Entry 9GS2 (electron microscopy, 3.46 A resolution); this record covers chains A and B of the 8 polymer chains in the assembly.

Chain A (and B):
Molecule: Mitochondrial chaperone BCS1
Organism: Saccharomyces cerevisiae
Notes: chain B of this document is another copy of the same molecule, construct and numbering; everything in this record applies to it too
UniProtKB: P32839 (BCS1_YEAST); residue numbers follow UniProt; this construct covers 1-456
Sequence (480 residues; row label = number of the first residue in the row; numbers below 1 keep their minus sign (Met-23 is residue -23)):
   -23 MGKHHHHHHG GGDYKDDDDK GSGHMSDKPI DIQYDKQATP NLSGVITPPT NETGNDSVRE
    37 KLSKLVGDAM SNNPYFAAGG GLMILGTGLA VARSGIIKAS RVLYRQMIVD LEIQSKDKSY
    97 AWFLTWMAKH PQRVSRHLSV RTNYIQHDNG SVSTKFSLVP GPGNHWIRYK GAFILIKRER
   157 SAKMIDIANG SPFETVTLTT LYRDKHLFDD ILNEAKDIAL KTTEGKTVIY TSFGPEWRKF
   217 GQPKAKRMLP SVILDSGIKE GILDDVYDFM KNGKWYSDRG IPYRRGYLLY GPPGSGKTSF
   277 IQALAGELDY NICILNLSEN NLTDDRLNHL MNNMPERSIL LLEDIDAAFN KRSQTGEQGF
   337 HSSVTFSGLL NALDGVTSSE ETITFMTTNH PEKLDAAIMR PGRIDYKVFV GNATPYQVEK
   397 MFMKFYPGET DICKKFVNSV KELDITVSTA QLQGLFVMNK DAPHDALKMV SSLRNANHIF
Not modelled in the structure: -23 to 74
Construct notes: initiating methionine (-23); expression tag (-22 to 0)
What the authors report for this chain:
  - mutagenesis - E212A, D300A, R302A: abolished growth in response to respiratory conditions
  - mutagenesis - R214A, D301A: decreased growth in response to respiratory conditions
  - mutagenesis - R69A, R69E: abolished growth

How chain A and chain B interact:
Residue-residue contacts - 85 pairs, chain A then chain B:
  Arg81(A) with Arg112(B); His113(B)
  Gln82(A) with Arg112(B), hydrogen bond (backbone-side chain)
  Ile84(A) with Arg112(B)
  Val85(A) with Arg112(B)
  Asp86(A) with Arg112(B), hydrogen bond (backbone-backbone); His113(B), salt bridge; Leu114(B), hydrogen bond (backbone-backbone)
  Leu87(A) with Leu114(B); Val116(B), hydrophobic
  Glu88(A) with Leu114(B), hydrogen bond (backbone-backbone); Ser115(B); Val116(B); Pro138(B); Arg156(B), salt bridge
  Ile89(A) with Val116(B), hydrophobic
  Gln90(A) with Ser115(B); Arg156(B)
  Lys92(A) with Gly166(B), hydrogen bond (side chain-backbone)
  Asp93(A) with Val116(B); Arg117(B); Thr118(B)
  Lys94(A) with Tyr120(B)
  Ser95(A) with Thr118(B), hydrogen bond
  Trp98(A) with Tyr120(B), hydrophobic; Thr130(B)
  Met160(A) with Ser157(B); Ala158(B); Lys159(B); Met160(B)
  Ile161(A) with Ile161(B)
  Asp162(A) with Gly166(B)
  Phe169(A) with Ile161(B), hydrophobic; Gly166(B); Pro168(B)
  Tyr178(A) with Arg112(B)
  His182(A) with Leu114(B)
  Phe184(A) with Val116(B), hydrophobic
  Leu188(A) with Phe132(B)
  Lys192(A) with Thr130(B); Phe132(B)
  Thr198(A) with Gly126(B)
  Thr199(A) with Gly126(B); Ser127(B); Val128(B)
  Gly201(A) with Asn125(B); Gly126(B); Ser127(B)
  Lys202(A) with Asn125(B), hydrogen bond (backbone-backbone)
  Thr203(A) with Asn125(B)
  Val204(A) with Asp124(B); Asn125(B)
  Tyr206(A) with Asp124(B), hydrogen bond
  Lys215(A) with Asp124(B)
  Asp244(A) with Lys436(B), salt bridge
  Trp251(A) with Val433(B), hydrophobic; Lys436(B), hydrogen bond (side chain-backbone); Asp437(B), hydrogen bond
  Tyr252(A) with Lys436(B)
  Arg255(A) with Ser227(B); Lys400(B), hydrogen bond (backbone-side chain); Phe401(B)
  Gly256(A) with Arg223(B)
  Ile257(A) with Phe401(B), hydrophobic; Gln429(B)
  Arg261(A) with Lys436(B)
  Asp285(A) with Asn125(B), hydrogen bond
  Asn287(A) with Asn125(B)
  Asn304(A) with Phe216(B)
  His305(A) with Arg214(B); Phe216(B)
  Asn308(A) with Phe216(B); Gly217(B); Gln218(B)
  Val352(A) with Phe216(B)
  Ser354(A) with Gln218(B)
  Glu356(A) with Gln218(B), hydrogen bond
  Ala372(A) with His454(B)
  Met375(A) with His454(B); Ile455(B)
  Arg376(A) with Asn453(B), hydrogen bond (side chain-backbone); Phe456(B)
  Pro377(A) with Gly430(B); Val433(B), hydrophobic; Phe456(B)
Also at the interface, not in a pair above, chain A (59 interface residues in all): Lys159, Asn189, Ala195, Pro219, Asn248, Asn309, Met310, Thr353, Ala373
Also at the interface, not in a pair above, chain B (54 interface residues in all): Gln122, Lys131, Leu134, Trp142, Asn165, Ser167, Ile205, Lys215, Lys220, Gln278, Pro403, Phe432, Met434

Overview:
59 residues of chain A face 54 of chain B across their interface, with 14 hydrogen bonds and 3 salt bridges.
Polar contacts include Asp86(A)-His113(B), Glu88(A)-Arg156(B) and Asp244(A)-Lys436(B). From the paper: E212A,
D300A and R302A of chain A abolish growth in response to respiratory conditions; R214A and D301A of chain A
reduce growth in response to respiratory conditions; 7 substitutions were tested in all.
Both chains are Mitochondrial chaperone BCS1 (Saccharomyces cerevisiae). Entry 9GS2 (Structure of the Rieske
bound Apo1 state of the heptameric Bcs1 AAA-ATPase) was determined by electron microscopy (same publication as
9GSN and 9GU9).
